PDB entry 1KT6 | X-ray diffraction, 1.10 A resolution | chain A

Chain A:
Molecule: plasma retinol-binding protein
Organism: Bos taurus
UniProt: P18902 (RETBP_BOVIN); residue numbers follow UniProt; this construct covers 1-183
Sequence (183 residues; each row starts with the number of its first residue):
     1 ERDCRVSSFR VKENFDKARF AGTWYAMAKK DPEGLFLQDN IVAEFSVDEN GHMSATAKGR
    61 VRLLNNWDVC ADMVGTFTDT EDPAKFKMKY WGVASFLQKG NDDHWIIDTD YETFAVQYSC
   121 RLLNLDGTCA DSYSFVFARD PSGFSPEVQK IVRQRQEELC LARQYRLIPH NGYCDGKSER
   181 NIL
Disordered / not traced: 176-183
Disulfides: Cys4-Cys160, Cys70-Cys174, Cys120-Cys129
Residues lining bound ligands: retinol (RTL): Leu35, Phe36, Leu37, Ala43, Phe45, Ala55, Ala57, Val61, Leu63, Met73, Val74, Gly75, Met88, Tyr90, Phe96, Leu97, Gln98, Asp102, His104, Gln117, Arg121, Tyr133, Phe135, Phe137

Summary:
Chain A binds retinol.
Chain A is plasma retinol-binding protein (Bos taurus); the structure, Crystal structure of bovine holo-RBP at
pH 9.0, was determined by X-ray diffraction, deposited together with 1KT3, 1KT4, 1KT5 and 1KT7.
